Entry 5AVA (X-ray diffraction, 3.00 A resolution); this record covers chains C and D of the 4 polymer chains in the assembly.

# Chain C (and D)
Molecule: Erythroagglutinin
From: Phaseolus vulgaris
Notes: chain D of this document is another copy of the same molecule, construct and numbering; everything in this record applies to it too
Reference sequence: V5YN37 (V5YN37_PHAVU); residues 1-275 here = UniProt positions 1-275
Sequence (275 residues; numbered 1 to 275; the number before each row is that of its first residue):
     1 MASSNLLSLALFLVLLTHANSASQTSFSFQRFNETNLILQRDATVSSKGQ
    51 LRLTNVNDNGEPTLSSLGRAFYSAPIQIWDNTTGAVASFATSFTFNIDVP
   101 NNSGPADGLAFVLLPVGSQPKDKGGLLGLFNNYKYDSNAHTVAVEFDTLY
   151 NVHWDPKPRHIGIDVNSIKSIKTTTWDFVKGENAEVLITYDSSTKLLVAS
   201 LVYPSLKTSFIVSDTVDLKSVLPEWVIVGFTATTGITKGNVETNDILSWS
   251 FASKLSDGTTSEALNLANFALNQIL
Unresolved in the structure: 1-21, 260-275
Bound ions: Mn2+: Glu-145, Asp-147, Asp-155, His-160; Ca2+: Asp-147, Leu-149, Asn-151, Asp-155
From the paper describing this entry:
  - binding site for N-acetylglucosamine: Asp-122

# Chain C / chain D interface
Pairs across the interface - 27 pairs, chain C then chain D:
  Lys-172(C) with Lys-207(D), hydrogen bond (side chain-backbone)
  Glu-185(C) with Asp-191(D)
  Leu-187(C) with Leu-187(D), hydrophobic
  Leu-196(C) with Pro-204(D), hydrophobic
  Ser-200(C) with Ile-211(D)
  Val-202(C) with Val-198(D), hydrophobic; Ser-213(D)
  Pro-204(C) with Leu-196(D)
  Lys-207(C) with Lys-172(D), hydrogen bond (backbone-side chain); Ser-213(D), hydrogen bond (backbone-side chain); Asp-214(D); Thr-215(D), hydrogen bond
  Thr-208(C) with Ser-213(D)
  Ser-209(C) with Ile-211(D); Val-212(D); Ser-213(D), hydrogen bond
  Phe-210(C) with Ile-211(D)
  Ile-211(C) with Ser-200(D); Ser-209(D); Phe-210(D); Ile-211(D), hydrophobic
  Val-212(C) with Ser-209(D)
  Ser-213(C) with Lys-207(D), hydrogen bond (side chain-backbone); Thr-208(D); Ser-209(D), hydrogen bond
  Asp-214(C) with Lys-207(D)
  Thr-215(C) with Lys-207(D), hydrogen bond
Interface residues without a listed pair, chain C (19 interface residues in all): Asp-191, Thr-194, Val-198
Interface residues without a listed pair, chain D (19 interface residues in all): Glu-185, Thr-194, Val-202

# In short
The chain C/chain D interface involves 19 residues from each chain, with 8 hydrogen bonds. Among the polar
pairs are Lys-172(C)/Lys-207(D), Lys-207(C)/Ser-213(D) and Lys-207(C)/Thr-215(D). Glu-145(C), Asp-147(C),
Asp-155(C) and His-160(C) coordinate Mn2+. Asp-147(C), Leu-149(C), Asn-151(C) and Asp-155(C) form the Ca2+
site. The paper reports a binding site for N-acetylglucosamine at Asp-122(C).
Chain C and chain D are both Erythroagglutinin (Phaseolus vulgaris); the structure, Crystal structure of PHA-E
lectin in complex with bisected glycan, was determined by X-ray diffraction, deposited together with 5AV7.
